PDB entry 8IAX | X-ray diffraction, 1.80 A resolution | chains A and B of the 4 polymer chains in the assembly

[Chain A (and B)]
Protein: Pyruvate kinase
From: Streptococcus pneumoniae R6
Notes: chain B of this document is another copy of the same molecule, construct and numbering; everything in this record applies to it too
UniProtKB: Q8DQ84 (Q8DQ84_STRR6); residues 1-501 here = UniProt positions 1-501
Sequence (521 residues; numbered -19 to 501; the number before each row is that of its first residue; numbers below 1 keep their minus sign (Met-19 is residue -19)):
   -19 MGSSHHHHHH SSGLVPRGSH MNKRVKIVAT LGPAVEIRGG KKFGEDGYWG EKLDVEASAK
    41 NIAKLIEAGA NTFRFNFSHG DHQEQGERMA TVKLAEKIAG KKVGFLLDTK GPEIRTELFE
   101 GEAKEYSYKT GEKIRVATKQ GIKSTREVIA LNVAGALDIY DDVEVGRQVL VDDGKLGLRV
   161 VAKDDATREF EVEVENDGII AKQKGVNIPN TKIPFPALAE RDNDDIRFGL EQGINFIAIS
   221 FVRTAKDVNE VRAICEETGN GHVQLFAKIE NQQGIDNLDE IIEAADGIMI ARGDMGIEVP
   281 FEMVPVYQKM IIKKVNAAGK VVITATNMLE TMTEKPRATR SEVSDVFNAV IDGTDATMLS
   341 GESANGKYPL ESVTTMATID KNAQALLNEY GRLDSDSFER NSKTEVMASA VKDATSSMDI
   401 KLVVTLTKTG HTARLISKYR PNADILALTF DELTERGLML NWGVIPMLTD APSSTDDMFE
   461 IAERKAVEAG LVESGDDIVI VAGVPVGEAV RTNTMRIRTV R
Unresolved in the structure: -19 to 0
Sequence notes: initiating methionine (-19); expression tag (-18 to 0)
Metal / ion sites: K+: Asn56, Ser58, Asp88, Thr89 (together with phosphoenolpyruvate); Mg2+: Glu250, Asp274 (together with phosphoenolpyruvate)
Small-molecule neighbours:
  - 1,6-di-O-phosphono-beta-D-fructofuranose (FBP): Ser382, Lys383, Thr384, Leu406, Thr407, Lys408, Thr409, Gly410, His411, Thr412, Leu415, Val490, Arg491, Thr492
  - phosphoenolpyruvate (PEP): Arg54, Asn56, Asp88, Lys248, Glu250, Met269, Ala271, Arg272, Gly273, Asp274, Ala305, Thr306, Met338
Reported in the primary citation:
  - binding site for phosphoenolpyruvate: Arg54, Lys248
  - catalytic residues: Arg54, Lys248 (proposed by the authors, not directly observed)
  - mutagenesis - A218V (300-fold), K408E/H411N: decreased catalytic activity
  - mutagenesis - T407A: decreased catalytic activity on in the absence of FBP
  - conformationally variable residues (loop rearrangement): Ala482 to Thr492
  - binding site for 1,6-di-O-phosphono-beta-D-fructofuranose: Ser382, Thr384, Thr407, Thr409, His411, Thr412, Arg491
  - mutagenesis - T384A, H411A: decreased catalytic activity on 1,6-di-O-phosphono-beta-D-fructofuranose
  - mutagenesis - S382A/T384A: abolished catalytic activity on 1,6-di-O-phosphono-beta-D-fructofuranose
  - mutagenesis - S382A/T384A: abolished growth
  - self-association interface (contacts with another copy of this molecule): Arg320, Ser321

[How chain A and chain B interact]
Residue-residue contacts - 68 pairs, chain A then chain B:
  Asp153(A) with Arg317(B), hydrogen bond (backbone-side chain); Arg320(B), salt bridge
  Gly154(A) with Arg317(B)
  Lys155(A) with Pro316(B)
  Arg272(A) with Arg320(B), hydrogen bond (backbone-side chain)
  Gly273(A) with Arg320(B), hydrogen bond (backbone-side chain)
  Gly276(A) with Arg317(B), hydrogen bond (backbone-side chain); Arg320(B)
  Ile277(A) with Arg320(B)
  Phe281(A) with Arg317(B); Val323(B); Thr355(B); Thr358(B); Ile359(B), hydrophobic
  Glu282(A) with Thr358(B); Asn362(B), hydrogen bond (backbone-side chain)
  Met283(A) with Asn362(B)
  Pro285(A) with Phe327(B), hydrophobic
  Val286(A) with Phe327(B), hydrophobic; Asn362(B); Leu366(B), hydrophobic
  Lys289(A) with Phe327(B); Asn328(B), hydrogen bond; Tyr370(B)
  Thr306(A) with Arg320(B)
  Asn307(A) with Thr319(B); Arg320(B); Ser321(B), hydrogen bond (backbone-side chain)
  Pro316(A) with Lys155(B)
  Arg317(A) with Gly154(B); Lys155(B); Gly276(B), hydrogen bond (side chain-backbone)
  Thr319(A) with Asn307(B)
  Arg320(A) with Asp153(B), salt bridge; Arg272(B), hydrogen bond (side chain-backbone); Gly273(B), hydrogen bond (side chain-backbone); Gly276(B); Ile277(B); Thr306(B); Asn307(B)
  Ser321(A) with Asn307(B), hydrogen bond (side chain-backbone); Ser321(B); Glu322(B); Asp325(B)
  Glu322(A) with Ser321(B)
  Val323(A) with Phe281(B); Pro285(B), hydrophobic
  Ser324(A) with Asp325(B), hydrogen bond
  Asp325(A) with Ser321(B); Ser324(B), hydrogen bond
  Phe327(A) with Pro285(B), hydrophobic; Val286(B), hydrophobic
  Asn328(A) with Lys289(B), hydrogen bond; Asn328(B)
  Ile331(A) with Arg372(B)
  Thr355(A) with Phe281(B)
  Thr358(A) with Phe281(B); Glu282(B)
  Ile359(A) with Phe281(B), hydrophobic
  Asn362(A) with Glu282(B), hydrogen bond (side chain-backbone); Met283(B); Val286(B)
  Leu366(A) with Val286(B), hydrophobic
  Tyr370(A) with Lys289(B); Arg372(B), hydrogen bond (backbone-side chain)
  Arg372(A) with Ile331(B); Tyr370(B), hydrogen bond (side chain-backbone); Arg372(B)
Other interface residues (no listed pair), chain A (37 interface residues in all): Met290, Met308, Glu310
Other interface residues (no listed pair), chain B (37 interface residues in all): Met290, Met308, Glu310

[Overview]
The chain A/chain B interface involves 37 residues from each chain, with 17 hydrogen bonds and 2 salt bridges.
Among the polar pairs are Asp153(A)-Arg320(B), Asp153(A)-Arg317(B) and Arg272(A)-Arg320(B). Chain A binds
1,6-di-O-phosphono-beta-D-fructofuranose and phosphoenolpyruvate. From the paper: catalytic residues Arg54(A)
and Lys248(A); A218V and K408E/H411N of chain A reduce catalytic activity; 6 substitutions were tested in all.
Chain A and chain B are both Pyruvate kinase (Streptococcus pneumoniae R6); the structure, Crystal structure
of Streptococcus pneumoniae pyruvate kinase in complex with phosphoenolpyruvate and fructose 1,6-bisphosphate,
was determined by X-ray diffraction, deposited together with 8IAS, 8IAT, 8IAU, 8IAV and 8IAW.
